6MAQ - chain B; structure by X-ray diffraction, 1.31 A resolution.

Chain B:
Protein: Fimbrial adhesin FmlD
Source organism: Escherichia coli UTI89
UniProtKB: J7QR14 (J7QR14_ECOLX); residues 1-160 here correspond to UniProt positions 25-184 (UniProt number = residue number + 24)
Chain sequence (166 residues; row label = number of the first residue in the row):
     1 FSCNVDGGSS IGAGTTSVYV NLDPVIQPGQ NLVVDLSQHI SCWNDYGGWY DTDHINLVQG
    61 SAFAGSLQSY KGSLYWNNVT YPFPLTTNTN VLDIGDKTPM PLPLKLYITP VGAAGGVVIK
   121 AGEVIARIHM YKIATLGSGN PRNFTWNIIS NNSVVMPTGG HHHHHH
Disordered / not traced: 112-115, 157-166
Sequence notes: expression tag (161-166)
Disulfide bonds: Cys3-Cys42
Small-molecule neighbours:
  - JCD (2'-{[2-(acetylamino)-2-deoxy-beta-D-galactopyranosyl]oxy}-5-nitro[1,1'-biphenyl]-3-carboxylic acid), molecule 1: Phe1, Ser2, Ser10, Ile11, Gly12, Asn44, Asp45, Tyr46, Tyr50, Asp51, Asp53, Lys132, Ala134, Gly139, Asn140, Arg142
  - JCD, molecule 2: Asn56, Val58, Gln59, Asn88, His129, Met130, Tyr131, Asn143, Phe144
From the paper describing this entry:
  - binding site for JCD: Ser2, Ile11, Gly12, Arg142

In short:
Bound to chain B: compound JCD. The paper reports a binding site for JCD at Ser2, Ile11 and Gly12 among
others.
Chain B is Fimbrial adhesin FmlD (Escherichia coli UTI89); the structure, F9 Pilus Adhesin FmlH Lectin Domain
from E. coli UTI89 in Complex with Galactoside
2'-{[(2S,3R,4R,5R,6R)-3-acetamido-4,5-dihydroxy-6-(hydroxymethyl)oxan-2-yl]oxy}-5-nitro-[1,1'-biphenyl]-3-carboxylic
acid, was determined by X-ray diffraction, deposited together with 6MAP and 6MAW.
